PDB entry 6OS5 | X-ray diffraction, 1.66 A resolution | chain A

# Chain A
Name: CymD prenyltransferase
Organism: Salinispora arenicola (strain CNS-205)
Reference sequence: A8M6W6 (A8M6W6_SALAI); residue numbers follow UniProt; this construct covers 2-373
Sequence (375 residues; numbered -1 to 373; the number before each row is that of its first residue; numbers below 1 keep their minus sign (Ser-1 is residue -1)):
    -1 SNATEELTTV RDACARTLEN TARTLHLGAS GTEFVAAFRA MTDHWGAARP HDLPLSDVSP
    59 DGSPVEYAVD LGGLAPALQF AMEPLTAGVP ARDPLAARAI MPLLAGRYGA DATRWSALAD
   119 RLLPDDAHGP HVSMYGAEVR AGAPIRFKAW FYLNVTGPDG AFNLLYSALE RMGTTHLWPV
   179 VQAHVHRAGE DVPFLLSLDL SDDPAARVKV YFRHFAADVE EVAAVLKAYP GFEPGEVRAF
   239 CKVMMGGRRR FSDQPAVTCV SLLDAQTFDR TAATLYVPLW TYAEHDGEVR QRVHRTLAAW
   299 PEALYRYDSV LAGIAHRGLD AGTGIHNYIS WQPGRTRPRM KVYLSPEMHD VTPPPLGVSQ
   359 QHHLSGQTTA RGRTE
Not modelled in the structure: -1 to 5, 359-373
Construct notes: expression tag (-1 to 1)
Swiss-Prot annotation at these positions:
  - active site: Glu64 (Nucleophile (Probable))
  - binding site (L-tryptophan): Asp55, Val56, Glu64, Arg211, Tyr326
  - binding site (dimethylallyl diphosphate): Gln77, Lys146, Trp148, Arg205, Lys207, Tyr274, Arg337, Lys339, Tyr341
Residues lining bound ligands:
  - benzoic acid (BEZ): Glu64, Gln77, Ala79, Met132, Trp148, Leu193, Tyr209, Tyr274, Tyr341
  - tryptophan (TRP): Asp55, Val56, Glu64, Met132, Phe192, Leu193, Arg211, Val255, Tyr274, Trp278, Tyr326
From the paper describing this entry:
  - binding site for benzoic acid: Gln77, Trp148, Tyr209, Tyr274
  - binding site for imidazole: Trp148
  - catalytic residues: Trp148 (proposed by the authors, not directly observed)

# In short
Bound to chain A: tryptophan and benzoic acid. UniProt lists active-site residue Glu64, 5 L-tryptophan-binding
residues and 9 dimethylallyl diphosphate-binding residues. From the paper: the catalytic residue Trp148; a
binding site for benzoic acid at Gln77, Trp148 and Tyr209 among others.
Chain A is CymD prenyltransferase (Salinispora arenicola (strain CNS-205)); the structure, Crystal structure
of CymD prenyltransferase complexed with L-tryptophan, was determined by X-ray diffraction (same publication
as 6OS3 and 6OS6).
